1XP9 - chain A; structure by X-ray diffraction, 1.80 A resolution.

== Chain A ==
Name: Estrogen receptor
Organism: Homo sapiens
Notes: fragment: ligand binding domain
UniProt: P03372 (ESR1_HUMAN); residues 307-554 here = UniProt positions 307-554
Chain sequence (248 residues; row label = number of the first residue in the row):
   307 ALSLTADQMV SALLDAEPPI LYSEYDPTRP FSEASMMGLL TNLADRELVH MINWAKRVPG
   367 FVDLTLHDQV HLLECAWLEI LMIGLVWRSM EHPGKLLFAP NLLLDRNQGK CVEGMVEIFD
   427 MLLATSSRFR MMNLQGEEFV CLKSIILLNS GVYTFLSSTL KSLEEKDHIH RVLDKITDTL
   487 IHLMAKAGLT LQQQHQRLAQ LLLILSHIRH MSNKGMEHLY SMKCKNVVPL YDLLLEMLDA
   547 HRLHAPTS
Disordered / not traced: 552-554
Ligand contacts: compound 18 (AIJ; (2S,3R)-3-(4-hydroxyphenyl)-2-(4-{[(2S)-2-pyrrolidin-1-ylpropyl]oxy}phenyl)-2,3-dihydro-1,4-benzoxathiin-6-ol): M343, L346, T347, L349, A350, D351, E353, L354, W383, L384, L387, M388, L391, R394, F404, M421, I424, G521, H524, L525, C530, K531, L536

== Overview ==
Bound to chain A: compound 18.
Chain A is Estrogen receptor (Homo sapiens); the structure, Human estrogen receptor alpha ligand-binding
domain in complex with compound 18, was determined by X-ray diffraction together with 1XP1, 1XP6 and 1XPC from
the same study.
